Entry 5M8G (X-ray diffraction, 2.15 A resolution); this record covers chains C and E of the 6 polymer chains in the assembly.

Chain C:
Molecule: Tubulin alpha-1B chain
Source organism: Bos taurus
UniProt: P81947 (TBA1B_BOVIN); residues 1-451 here = UniProt positions 1-451
Chain sequence (451 residues; each row starts with the number of its first residue):
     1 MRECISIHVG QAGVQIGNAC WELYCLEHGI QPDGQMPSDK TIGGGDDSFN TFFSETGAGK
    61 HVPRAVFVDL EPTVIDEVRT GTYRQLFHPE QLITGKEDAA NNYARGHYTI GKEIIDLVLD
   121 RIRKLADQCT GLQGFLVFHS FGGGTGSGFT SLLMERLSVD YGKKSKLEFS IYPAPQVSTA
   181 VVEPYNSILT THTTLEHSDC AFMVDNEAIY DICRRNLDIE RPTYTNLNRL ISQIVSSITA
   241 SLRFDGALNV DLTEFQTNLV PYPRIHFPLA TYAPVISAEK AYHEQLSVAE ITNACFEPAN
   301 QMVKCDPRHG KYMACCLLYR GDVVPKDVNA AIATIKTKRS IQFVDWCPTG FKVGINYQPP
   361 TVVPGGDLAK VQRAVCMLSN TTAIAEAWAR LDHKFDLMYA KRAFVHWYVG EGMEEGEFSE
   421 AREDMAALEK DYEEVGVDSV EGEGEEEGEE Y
Disordered / not traced: 441-451
Metal / ion sites: Ca2+: Asp-39, Thr-41, Gly-44, Glu-55
Small-molecule neighbours:
  - 918 (5-(2-morpholin-4-yl-6-pyrrolidin-1-yl-pyrimidin-4-yl)-4-(trifluoromethyl)pyridin-2-amine): Asn-101, Thr-179, Ala-180, Val-181
  - GTP (guanosine-5'-triphosphate): Gly-10, Gln-11, Ala-12, Gln-15, Ile-16, Asp-69, Asp-98, Ala-99, Ala-100, Asn-101, Ser-140, Gly-142, Gly-143, Gly-144, Thr-145, Gly-146, Ile-171, Pro-173, Val-177, Ser-178, Thr-179, Glu-183, Asn-206, Tyr-224, Leu-227, Asn-228, Ile-231

Chain E:
Molecule: Stathmin-4
Source organism: Rattus norvegicus
UniProt: P63043 (STMN4_RAT); residues 5-145 here correspond to UniProt positions 49-189 (UniProt number = residue number + 44)
Chain sequence (143 residues; numbered 3 to 145; the number before each row is that of its first residue):
     3 MADMEVIELN KCTSGQSFEV ILKPPSFDGV PEFNASLPRR RDPSLEEIQK KLEAAEERRK
    63 YQEAELLKHL AEKREHEREV IQKAIEENNN FIKMAKEKLA QKMESNKENR EAHLAAMLER
   123 LQEKDKHAEE VRKNKELKEE ASR
Disordered / not traced: 3-5, 29-43, 144-145
Sequence notes: initiating methionine (3); expression tag (4)
Swiss-Prot annotation at these positions:
  - modified residue: Ser-46 (Phosphoserine)

How chain C and chain E interact:
Residue-residue contacts (32):
  His-107(C) / Lys-104(E)
  His-107(C) / Met-105(E)
  Tyr-108(C) / Lys-104(E)
  Tyr-108(C) / Met-105(E)  hydrophobic
  Tyr-108(C) / Asn-108(E)
  Thr-109(C) / Arg-112(E)
  Lys-112(C) / Met-105(E)
  Glu-155(C) / Leu-101(E)
  Glu-155(C) / Lys-104(E)  salt bridge
  Arg-156(C) / Leu-101(E)
  Ser-158(C) / Phe-93(E)
  Ser-158(C) / Ile-94(E)
  Val-159(C) / Ile-94(E)
  Val-159(C) / Ala-97(E)  hydrophobic
  Val-159(C) / Lys-98(E)
  Gly-162(C) / Asn-90(E)
  Gly-162(C) / Ile-94(E)
  Lys-163(C) / Asn-90(E)  hydrogen bond (backbone-side chain)
  Lys-163(C) / Phe-93(E)
  Thr-193(C) / Lys-104(E)
  Glu-196(C) / Phe-93(E)
  His-197(C) / Phe-93(E)
  Val-409(C) / His-115(E)  hydrogen bond (backbone-side chain)
  Gly-410(C) / Arg-112(E)
  Glu-411(C) / Asn-108(E)  hydrogen bond (backbone-side chain)
  Glu-411(C) / Arg-112(E)  salt bridge
  Gly-412(C) / Asn-108(E)  hydrogen bond (backbone-side chain)
  Gly-412(C) / Asn-111(E)  hydrogen bond (backbone-side chain)
  Gly-412(C) / Arg-112(E)
  Met-413(C) / Asn-108(E)
  Glu-414(C) / Ser-107(E)
  Glu-414(C) / Asn-111(E)  hydrogen bond
Also at the interface, not in a pair above, chain C (20 interface residues in all): Leu-152

Overview:
The interface between chain C and chain E involves 20 residues on one side and 13 on the other; the contacts
include 6 hydrogen bonds and 2 salt bridges. Among the polar pairs are Glu-155(C)/Lys-104(E),
Glu-411(C)/Arg-112(E) and Lys-163(C)/Asn-90(E).
Here chain C is Tubulin alpha-1B chain (Bos taurus) and chain E is Stathmin-4 (Rattus norvegicus). Entry 5M8G
(Tubulin-MTD265 complex) was determined by X-ray diffraction, deposited together with 5M8D, 5JHA, 5JHB, 5M7E
and 5M7G.
